Entry 8B1U (electron microscopy, 3.80 A resolution); this record covers chains C and D of the 5 polymer chains in the assembly.

[Chain C]
Name: RecBCD enzyme subunit RecC
From: Escherichia coli
Notes: EC 3.1.11.5
UniProtKB: P07648 (RECC_ECOLI); residues 1-1122 here = UniProt positions 1-1122
Amino-acid sequence (1122 residues; each row starts with the number of its first residue):
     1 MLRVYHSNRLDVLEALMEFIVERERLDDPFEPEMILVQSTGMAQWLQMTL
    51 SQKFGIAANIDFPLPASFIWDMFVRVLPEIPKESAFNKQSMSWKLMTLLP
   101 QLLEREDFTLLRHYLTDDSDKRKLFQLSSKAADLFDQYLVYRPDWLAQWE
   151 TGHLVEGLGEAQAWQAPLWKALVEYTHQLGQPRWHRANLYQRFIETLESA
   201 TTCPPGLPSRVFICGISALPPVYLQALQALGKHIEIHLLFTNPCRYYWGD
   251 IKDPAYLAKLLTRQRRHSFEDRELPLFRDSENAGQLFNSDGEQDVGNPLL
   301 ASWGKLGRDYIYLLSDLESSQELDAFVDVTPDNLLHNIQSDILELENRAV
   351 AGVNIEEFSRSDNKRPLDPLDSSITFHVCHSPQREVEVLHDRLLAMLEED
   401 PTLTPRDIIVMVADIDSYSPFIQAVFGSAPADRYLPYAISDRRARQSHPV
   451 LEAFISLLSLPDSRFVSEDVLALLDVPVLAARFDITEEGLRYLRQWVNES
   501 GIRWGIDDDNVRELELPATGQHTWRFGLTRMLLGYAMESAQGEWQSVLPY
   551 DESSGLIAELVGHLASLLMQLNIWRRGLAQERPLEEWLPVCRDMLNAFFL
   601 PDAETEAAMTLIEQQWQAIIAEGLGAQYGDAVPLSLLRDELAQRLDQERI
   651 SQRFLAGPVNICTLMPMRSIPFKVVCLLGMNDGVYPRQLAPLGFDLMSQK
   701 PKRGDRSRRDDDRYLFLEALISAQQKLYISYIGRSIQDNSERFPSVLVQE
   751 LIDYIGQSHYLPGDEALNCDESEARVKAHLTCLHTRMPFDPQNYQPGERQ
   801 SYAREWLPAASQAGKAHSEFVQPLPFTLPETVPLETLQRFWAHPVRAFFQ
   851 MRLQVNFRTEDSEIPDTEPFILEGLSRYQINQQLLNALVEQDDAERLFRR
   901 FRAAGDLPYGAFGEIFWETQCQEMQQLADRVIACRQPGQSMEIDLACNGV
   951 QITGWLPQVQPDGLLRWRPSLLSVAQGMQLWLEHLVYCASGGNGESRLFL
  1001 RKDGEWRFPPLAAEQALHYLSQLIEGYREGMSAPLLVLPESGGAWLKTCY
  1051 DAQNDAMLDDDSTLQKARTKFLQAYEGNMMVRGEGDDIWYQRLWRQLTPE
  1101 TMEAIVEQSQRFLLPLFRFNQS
Disordered / not traced: 253-293, 1122
Curated features (UniProtKB/Swiss-Prot):
  - natural variant: Gln647 to Leu655 (sequence variant, change not given here; In recC-1004)
  - mutagenesis: Gln38 (Q38A: Acts at variant Chi sequences), Leu64 (L64A: Does not act at Chi), Trp70 (W70A: Does not act at Chi), Asp133 (D133A: Does not act at Chi), Leu134 (L134A: Acts at variant Chi sequences), Asp136 (D136A: Does not act at Chi), Gln137 (Q137A: Acts at variant Chi sequences), Arg142 (R142A: Acts at variant Chi sequences), Arg186 (R186A/C/H: Does not act at Chi), Asp705 (D705A/H: Acts at variant Chi sequences)

[Chain D]
Name: RecBCD enzyme subunit RecD
From: Escherichia coli
Notes: EC 3.1.11.5
UniProtKB: P04993 (RECD_ECOLI); residue numbers follow UniProt; this construct covers 1-608
Amino-acid sequence (608 residues; row label = number of the first residue in the row):
     1 MKLQKQLLEAVEHKQLRPLDVQFALTVAGDEHPAVTLAAALLSHDAGEGH
    51 VCLPLSRLENNEASHPLLATCVSEIGELQNWEECLLASQAVSRGDEPTPM
   101 ILCGDRLYLNRMWCNERTVARFFNEVNHAIEVDEALLAQTLDKLFPVSDE
   151 INWQKVAAAVALTRRISVISGGPGTGKTTTVAKLLAALIQMADGERCRIR
   201 LAAPTGKAAARLTESLGKALRQLPLTDEQKKRIPEDASTLHRLLGAQPGS
   251 QRLRHHAGNPLHLDVLVVDEASMIDLPMMSRLIDALPDHARVIFLGDRDQ
   301 LASVEAGAVLGDICAYANAGFTAERARQLSRLTGTHVPAGTGTEAASLRD
   351 SLCLLQKSYRFGSDSGIGQLAAAINRGDKTAVKTVFQQDFTDIEKRLLQS
   401 GEDYIAMLEEALAGYGRYLDLLQARAEPDLIIQAFNEYQLLCALREGPFG
   451 VAGLNERIEQFMQQKRKIHRHPHSRWYEGRPVMIARNDSALGLFNGDIGI
   501 ALDRGQGTRVWFAMPDGNIKSVQPSRLPEHETTWAMTVHKSQGSEFDHAA
   551 LILPSQRTPVVTRELVYTAVTRARRRLSLYADERILSAAIATRTERRSGL
   601 AALFSSRE
Disordered / not traced: 1, 61-64, 607-608

[Interface between chain C and chain D]
Residue-residue contacts (44):
  Arg525(C) - Thr26(D)
  Leu532(C) - Leu19(D)  hydrophobic
  Leu532(C) - Gln22(D)
  Leu532(C) - Thr26(D)
  Leu533(C) - Pro99(D)  hydrophobic
  Gly534(C) - Arg111(D)  hydrogen bond (backbone-side chain)
  Tyr535(C) - Arg111(D)
  Ala536(C) - Phe23(D)  hydrophobic
  Ala536(C) - Leu109(D)
  Ala536(C) - Asn110(D)  hydrogen bond (backbone-backbone)
  Ala536(C) - Arg111(D)  hydrogen bond (backbone-backbone)
  Met537(C) - Pro97(D)  hydrophobic
  Met537(C) - Thr98(D)
  Met537(C) - Asn110(D)  hydrogen bond
  Met537(C) - Arg111(D)
  Glu538(C) - Arg111(D)
  Gln541(C) - Asn110(D)
  Gln541(C) - Cys114(D)  hydrogen bond
  Trp544(C) - Val27(D)
  Trp544(C) - Gln89(D)
  Trp544(C) - Pro97(D)
  Trp544(C) - Thr98(D)
  Trp544(C) - Pro99(D)
  Gln545(C) - Gln89(D)
  Asp551(C) - Arg111(D)  salt bridge
  Asp551(C) - Gln251(D)
  Glu552(C) - Gly249(D)
  Glu552(C) - Ser250(D)
  Glu552(C) - Gln251(D)  hydrogen bond (side chain-backbone)
  Ser554(C) - Arg111(D)
  Ser554(C) - Gln251(D)
  Leu556(C) - Glu305(D)
  Ala558(C) - Leu19(D)
  Glu559(C) - Arg17(D)  salt bridge
  Glu559(C) - Leu19(D)
  Gly562(C) - Pro18(D)
  Gly562(C) - Leu19(D)
  His563(C) - Pro18(D)
  Ala565(C) - Gln22(D)
  Met569(C) - Gln4(D)
  Met569(C) - Leu8(D)  hydrophobic
  Glu942(C) - Arg196(D)  salt bridge
  Trp955(C) - Arg198(D)
  Trp955(C) - His262(D)
Also at the interface, not in a pair above, chain C (28 interface residues in all): Glu488, Gln495, Thr529, Glu543, Gly555
Also at the interface, not in a pair above, chain D (29 interface residues in all): Ser43, Gly47, Ala90, Val304, Arg486

[In short]
28 residues of chain C face 29 of chain D across their interface; the contacts include 6 hydrogen bonds and 3
salt bridges. Polar pairs include Asp551(C)-Arg111(D), Glu559(C)-Arg17(D) and Glu942(C)-Arg196(D). Curated
annotation (UniProt) lists 10 mutagenesis sites on chain C.
Chain C is RecBCD enzyme subunit RecC and chain D is RecBCD enzyme subunit RecD, both from Escherichia coli;
the structure, RecBCD-DNA in complex with the phage protein Abc2 and host PpiB, was determined by electron
microscopy (same publication as 8B1R and 8B1T).
